PDB entry 6UDJ | electron microscopy, 2.50 A resolution | chains M and J of the 18 polymer chains in the assembly

== Chain M ==
Protein: Envelope glycoprotein gp41
Organism: Human immunodeficiency virus 1
UniProt: Q2N0S6 (Q2N0S6_9HIV1); residues 512-664 here correspond to UniProt positions 509-661 (UniProt number = residue number - 3)
Amino-acid sequence (153 residues; each row starts with the number of its first residue):
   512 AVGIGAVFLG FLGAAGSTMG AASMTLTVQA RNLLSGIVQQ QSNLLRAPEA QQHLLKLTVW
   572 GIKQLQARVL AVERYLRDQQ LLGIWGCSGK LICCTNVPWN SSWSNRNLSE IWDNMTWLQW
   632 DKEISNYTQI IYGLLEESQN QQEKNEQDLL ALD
Disordered / not traced: 512-518, 547-568, 664
Construct notes: conflict Pro559 (Ile556 in Q2N0S6), Cys605 (Thr602 in Q2N0S6)
Disulfides: Cys598-Cys604
Covalently attached groups: N-acetylglucosamine (NAG) linked to Asn611, Asn618, Asn637

== Chain J ==
Protein: Envelope glycoprotein gp120
Organism: Human immunodeficiency virus 1
UniProt: Q2N0S6 (Q2N0S6_9HIV1); the construct lacks a stretch of the UniProt sequence and is renumbered around it, so the offset changes along the chain: 33-135 = UniProt 32-134; 144-185 = UniProt 135-176; 188-309 = UniProt 187-308; 312-321 = UniProt 309-318; 2 more segments
Amino-acid sequence (479 residues; each row starts with the number of its first residue; note: 13 numbers in that range are skipped by the numbering (no residue carries them; nothing is unmodelled there); a row labelled like 185A-185J holds insertion residues (185A, then the next letters in order)):
    33 NLWVTVYYGV PVWKDAETTL FCASDAKAYE TEKHNVWATH ACVPTDPNPQ EIHLENVTEE
    93 FNMWKNNMVE QMHTDIISLW DQSLKPCVKL TPLCVTLQCT NVT
   144 NNITDDMRGE LKNCSFNMTT ELRDKKQKVY SLFYRLDVVQ IN
185A-185J ENQGNRSNNS
   188 NKEYRLINCN TSAITQACPK VSFEPIPIHY CAPAGFAILK CKDKKFNGTG PCPSVSTVQC
   248 THGIKPVVST QLLLNGSLAE EEVMIRSENI TNNAKNILVQ FNTPVQINCT RPNNNTRKSI
   308 RI
   312 GPGQAFYATG
  321A D
   322 IIGDIRQAHC NVSKATWNET LGKVVKQLRK HFGNNTIIRF ANSSGGDLEV TTHSFNCGGE
   382 FFYCNTSGLF NSTWIS
   399 NTSVQGSNST GSNDSITLPC RIKQIINMWQ RIGQAMYAPP IQGVIRCVSN ITGLILTRDG
   459 GSTNSTTETF RPGGGDMRDN WRSELYKYKV VKIEPLGVAP TRCKRRVVGR RRRRR
Disordered / not traced: 33, 58-64, 79-81, 144-151, 185A-185J, 399-410, 505-513
Construct notes: conflict Asn332 (Thr330 in Q2N0S6), Cys501 (Ala498 in Q2N0S6); expression tag (509-513)
Disulfides: Cys54-Cys74, Cys119-Cys205, Cys126-Cys196, Cys131-Cys157, Cys218-Cys247, Cys228-Cys239, Cys296-Cys331, Cys378-Cys445, Cys385-Cys418
Covalently attached groups: N-acetylglucosamine (NAG) linked to Asn88, Asn133, Asn156, Asn160, Asn234, Asn262, Asn295, Asn301, Asn339, Asn355, Asn363, Asn386, Asn392, Asn448; glycan linked to Asn197, Asn276, Asn332
From the paper describing this entry:
  - mutagenesis - A316E (3.2-fold): decreased binding to 1-18 Fab Heavy Chain
  - post-translational modification sites: Asn197, Asn276

== How chain M and chain J interact ==
Cross-chain cystine bridges: Cys605(M)-Cys501(J)
Contacting residue pairs (109):
  Leu520(M) with Ile84(J)
  Phe522(M) with Ile84(J)
  Leu523(M) with Trp45(J), hydrophobic; Leu86(J); Thr244(J); Ile491(J), hydrophobic
  Ala525(M) with Pro43(J)
  Ala526(M) with Pro43(J), hydrophobic; Trp45(J), hydrophobic
  Gly527(M) with Glu87(J); Asn88(J); Val89(J)
  Ser534(M) with Tyr39(J)
  Leu537(M) with Tyr40(J); Gly41(J); Val42(J), hydrophobic
  Gln540(M) with Gly41(J), hydrogen bond (side chain-backbone); Pro43(J)
  Leu544(M) with Tyr40(J); Ala221(J); Ile491(J), hydrophobic; Pro493(J), hydrophobic
  Leu545(M) with Ala221(J)
  Ser546(M) with Ala221(J)
  Thr569(M) with Gln114(J)
  Val570(M) with Ser110(J); Gln114(J)
  Trp571(M) with Cys54(J), hydrophobic; Ala70(J); Cys74(J); Asp107(J); Leu111(J); Tyr217(J)
  Lys574(M) with Thr51(J), hydrogen bond; Leu52(J); Gln103(J); Asp107(J), salt bridge
  Gln575(M) with Phe53(J); Val75(J)
  Gln577(M) with Thr51(J)
  Ala578(M) with Pro220(J), hydrophobic
  Leu581(M) with Phe223(J), hydrophobic
  Ala582(M) with Ala221(J)
  Arg585(M) with Gly222(J), hydrogen bond (side chain-backbone); Lys490(J); Ile491(J), hydrogen bond (side chain-backbone); Glu492(J), salt bridge
  Tyr586(M) with Tyr40(J)
  Asp589(M) with Tyr40(J); Pro493(J); Leu494(J)
  Gln590(M) with Tyr40(J), hydrogen bond
  Leu592(M) with Leu494(J), hydrophobic
  Leu593(M) with Val38(J), hydrophobic; Tyr40(J), hydrophobic; Leu494(J), hydrophobic
  Trp596(M) with Val38(J), hydrophobic; Leu494(J), hydrophobic; Arg503(J), hydrogen bond (backbone-side chain)
  Gly597(M) with Arg503(J)
  Cys598(M) with Arg503(J), hydrogen bond
  Leu602(M) with Val38(J); Tyr39(J); Tyr40(J), hydrogen bond (backbone-backbone)
  Ile603(M) with Thr37(J); Val38(J); Tyr39(J), hydrophobic
  Cys604(M) with Thr37(J); Val38(J), hydrogen bond (backbone-backbone); Arg503(J), hydrogen bond
  Cys605(M) with Cys501(J), disulfide; Arg503(J), hydrogen bond (backbone-side chain)
  Thr606(M) with Val36(J), hydrogen bond (side chain-backbone); Lys502(J); Arg503(J), hydrogen bond (backbone-backbone)
  Asn607(M) with Trp35(J), hydrogen bond (backbone-side chain); Lys502(J); Arg503(J)
  Val608(M) with Trp35(J); Val36(J), hydrogen bond (backbone-backbone)
  Pro609(M) with Leu34(J); Trp35(J)
  Trp610(M) with Leu34(J), hydrogen bond (backbone-backbone); Trp35(J); Val36(J), hydrophobic; Pro498(J), hydrophobic
  Trp614(M) with Val36(J), hydrophobic
  Leu619(M) with Leu34(J), hydrophobic; Pro498(J); Arg500(J)
  Ile622(M) with Pro498(J), hydrophobic
  Trp623(M) with Tyr39(J); Ala497(J), hydrophobic; Pro498(J), hydrogen bond (side chain-backbone); Thr499(J)
  Trp628(M) with Tyr39(J), hydrophobic; Val42(J); Val44(J)
  Leu629(M) with Pro43(J); Val44(J), hydrophobic; Trp45(J)
  Trp631(M) with Val496(J), hydrogen bond (side chain-backbone); Pro498(J)
  Asp632(M) with Val44(J); Lys46(J), salt bridge
  Ile635(M) with Val496(J)
  Ile642(M) with Val36(J), hydrophobic
  Tyr643(M) with Leu494(J)
  Gln650(M) with Arg503(J), hydrogen bond
Other interface residues (no listed pair), chain M (60 interface residues in all): Gly521, Gly524, Met530, Ala533, Thr536, Ala541, Asn543, Lys601, Leu646
Other interface residues (no listed pair), chain J (53 interface residues in all): Ala73, Ile215, Ala224, Gly495

== Overview ==
The interface between chain M and chain J involves 60 residues on one side and 53 on the other; the contacts
include 1 disulfide bond, 19 hydrogen bonds and 3 salt bridges. Polar contacts include Lys574(M)-Asp107(J),
Arg585(M)-Glu492(J) and Asp632(M)-Lys46(J). From the paper: A316E of chain J reduces binding to 1-18 Fab Heavy
Chain; modification sites Asn197(J) and Asn276(J).
Here chain M is Envelope glycoprotein gp41 and chain J is Envelope glycoprotein gp120, both from Human
immunodeficiency virus 1. Entry 6UDJ (HIV-1 bNAb 1-18 in complex with BG505 SOSIP.664 and 10-1074) was
determined by electron microscopy, deposited together with 6UDK.
